PDB entry 6KR2 | X-ray diffraction, 3.06 A resolution | chain A

Chain A:
Name: Genome polyprotein
Source organism: Dengue virus 2
UniProtKB: Q91H74 (Q91H74_9FLAV); residues 1-900 here correspond to UniProt positions 2492-3391 (UniProt number = residue number + 2491)
Sequence (911 residues; numbered 0 to 910; the number before each row is that of its first residue; numbering starts at 0):
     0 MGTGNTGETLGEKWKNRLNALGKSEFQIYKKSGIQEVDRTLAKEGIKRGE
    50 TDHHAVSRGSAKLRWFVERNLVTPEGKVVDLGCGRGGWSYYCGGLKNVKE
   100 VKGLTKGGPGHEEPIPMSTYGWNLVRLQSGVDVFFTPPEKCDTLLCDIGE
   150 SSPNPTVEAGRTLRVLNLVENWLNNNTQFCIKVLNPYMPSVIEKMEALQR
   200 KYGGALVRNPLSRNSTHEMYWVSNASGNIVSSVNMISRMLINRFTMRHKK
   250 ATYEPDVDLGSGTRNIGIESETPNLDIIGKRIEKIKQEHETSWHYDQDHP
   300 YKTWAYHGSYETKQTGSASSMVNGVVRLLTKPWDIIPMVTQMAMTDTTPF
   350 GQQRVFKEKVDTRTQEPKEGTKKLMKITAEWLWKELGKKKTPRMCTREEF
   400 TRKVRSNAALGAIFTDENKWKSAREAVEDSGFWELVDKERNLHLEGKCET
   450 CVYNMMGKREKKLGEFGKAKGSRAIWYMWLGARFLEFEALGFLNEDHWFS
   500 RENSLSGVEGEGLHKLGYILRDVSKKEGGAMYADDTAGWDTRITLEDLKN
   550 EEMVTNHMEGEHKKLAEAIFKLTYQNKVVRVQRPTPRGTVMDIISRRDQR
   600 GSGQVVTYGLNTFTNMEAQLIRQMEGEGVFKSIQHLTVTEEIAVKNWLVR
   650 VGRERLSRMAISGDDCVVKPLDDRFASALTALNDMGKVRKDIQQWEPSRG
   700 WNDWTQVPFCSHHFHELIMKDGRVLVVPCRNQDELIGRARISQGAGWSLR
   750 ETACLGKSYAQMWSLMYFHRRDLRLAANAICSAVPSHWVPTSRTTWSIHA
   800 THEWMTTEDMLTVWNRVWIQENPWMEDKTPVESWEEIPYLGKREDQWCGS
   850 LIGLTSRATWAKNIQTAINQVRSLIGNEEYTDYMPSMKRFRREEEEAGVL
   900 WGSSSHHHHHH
Not modelled in the structure: 0-7, 407-418, 467, 601-604, 743-746, 886-910
Construct notes: initiating methionine (0); expression tag (901-910)
Ion coordination: Zn2+ site 1: Glu438, His442, Cys447, Cys450; Zn2+ site 2: His712, His714, Cys728, Cys847
Residues lining bound ligands: S-adenosylhomocysteine (SAH): Ser56, Gly58, Gly81, Cys82, Gly83, Gly86, Trp87, Leu103, Thr104, Lys105, Gly106, His110, Glu111, Val130, Asp131, Val132, Phe133, Asp146, Ile147
From the paper describing this entry:
  - mutagenesis - E67A/R68A, R68A, R68K: abolished growth
  - mutagenesis - E67A, E67D: decreased growth

In short:
Ligands of chain A: S-adenosylhomocysteine. Glu438, His442, Cys447 and Cys450 form the Zn2+ site 1. His712,
His714, Cys728 and Cys847 coordinate Zn2+ site 2. From the paper: E67A/R68A, R68A and R68K abolish growth;
E67A and E67D reduce growth.
Chain A is Genome polyprotein (Dengue virus 2); the structure, Crystal structure of Dengue virus nonstructural
protein NS5 (form 1), was determined by X-ray diffraction together with 6KR3 from the same study.
